PDB entry 9LW7 | electron microscopy, 3.52 A resolution | chains A and I of the 12 polymer chains in the assembly

== Chain A (and I) ==
Molecule: Phage capsid-like C-terminal domain-containing protein
Source organism: Mycolicibacterium phage Mycofy1
Notes: chain I of this document is another copy of the same molecule, construct and numbering; everything in this record applies to it too
UniProt: Q854Z2 (Q854Z2_9CAUD); residue numbers follow UniProt; this construct covers 1-543
Amino-acid sequence (543 residues; numbered 1 to 543; the number before each row is that of its first residue):
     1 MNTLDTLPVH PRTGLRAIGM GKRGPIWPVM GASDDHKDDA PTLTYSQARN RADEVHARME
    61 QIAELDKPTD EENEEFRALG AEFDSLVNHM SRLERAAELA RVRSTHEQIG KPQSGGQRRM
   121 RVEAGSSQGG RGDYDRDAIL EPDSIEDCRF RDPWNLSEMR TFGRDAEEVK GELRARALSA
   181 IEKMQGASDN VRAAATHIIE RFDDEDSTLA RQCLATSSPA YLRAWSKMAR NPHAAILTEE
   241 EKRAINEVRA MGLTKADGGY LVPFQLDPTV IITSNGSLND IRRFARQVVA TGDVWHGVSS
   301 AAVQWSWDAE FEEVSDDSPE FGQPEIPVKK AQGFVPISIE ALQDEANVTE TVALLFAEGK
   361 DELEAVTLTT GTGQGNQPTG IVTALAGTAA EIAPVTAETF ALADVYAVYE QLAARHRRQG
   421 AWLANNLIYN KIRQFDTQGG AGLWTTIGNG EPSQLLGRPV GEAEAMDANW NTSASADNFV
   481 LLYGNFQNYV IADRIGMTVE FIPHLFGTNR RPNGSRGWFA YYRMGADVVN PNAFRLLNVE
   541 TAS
Unresolved in the structure: 1-250
Differences from the reference sequence: conflict His197 (Lys in Q854Z2)

== How chain A and chain I interact ==
Pairs across the interface (25; chain A residue first):
  Met251(A) with Ser318(I)
  Ala256(A) with Glu320(I); Phe321(I), hydrogen bond (backbone-backbone)
  Asp257(A) with Glu320(I)
  Gly258(A) with Phe321(I)
  Tyr260(A) with Gln323(I)
  Glu340(A) with Lys330(I); Arg523(I)
  Gln343(A) with Arg494(I), hydrogen bond (backbone-side chain); Ile495(I); Tyr521(I); Arg523(I)
  Asp344(A) with Gly292(I); Arg494(I), salt bridge; Arg523(I), salt bridge
  His504(A) with Glu500(I), salt bridge; Ile502(I)
  Phe506(A) with His504(I)
  Arg510(A) with Phe506(I); Gly507(I), hydrogen bond (side chain-backbone); Thr508(I); Arg510(I)
  Arg511(A) with Phe334(I)
  Pro512(A) with Ile502(I), hydrophobic
  Arg516(A) with Glu500(I), salt bridge
Interface residues without a listed pair, chain A (17 interface residues in all): Leu261, Ile339, Gly514
Interface residues without a listed pair, chain I (23 interface residues in all): Asp293, Val298, Gly322, Leu505, Phe519

== In short ==
17 residues of chain A face 23 of chain I across their interface; the contacts include 3 hydrogen bonds and 4
salt bridges. Polar pairs include Asp344(A)-Arg494(I), Asp344(A)-Arg523(I) and His504(A)-Glu500(I).
Chain A and chain I are both Phage capsid-like C-terminal domain-containing protein (Mycolicibacterium phage
Mycofy1); the structure, Midsection of bacteriophage Mycofy1 mature head (C5 symmetry), was determined by
electron microscopy (same publication as 9LW6, 9LW8, 9LW9 and 9LWA).
